7M5M - chains A and D of the 3 polymer chains in the assembly; structure by X-ray diffraction, 3.00 A resolution.

== Chain A ==
Name: Proliferating cell nuclear antigen
Source organism: Homo sapiens
UniProt: P12004 (PCNA_HUMAN); residues 1-259 here = UniProt positions 1-259
Chain sequence (259 residues; each row starts with the number of its first residue):
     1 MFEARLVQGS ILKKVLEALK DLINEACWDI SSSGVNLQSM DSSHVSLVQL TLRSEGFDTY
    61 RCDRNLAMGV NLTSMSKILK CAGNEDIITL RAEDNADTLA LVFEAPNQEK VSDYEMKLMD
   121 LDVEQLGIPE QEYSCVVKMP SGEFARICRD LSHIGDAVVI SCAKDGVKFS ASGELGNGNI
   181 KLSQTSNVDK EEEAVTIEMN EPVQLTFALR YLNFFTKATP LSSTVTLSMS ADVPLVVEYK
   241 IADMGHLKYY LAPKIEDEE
Unresolved in the structure: 256-259
UniProt features mapped onto this chain:
  - DNA-binding region: Arg61 to Lys80
  - modified residue: Lys14 (N6-acetyllysine), Lys77 (N6-acetyllysine), Lys80 (N6-acetyllysine), Tyr211 (Phosphotyrosine), Lys248 (N6-acetyllysine)
  - cross-link (Glycyl lysine isopeptide (Lys-Gly)): Lys164 (interchain with G-Cter in SUMO2), Lys254 (interchain with G-Cter in SUMO2)
  - natural variant: Ser228 (S228I: In ATLD2)
  - mutagenesis: Lys13 (K13R: Inhibits acetylation, recruitment to DNA damage sites, inducible ubiquitination and protein degradation, DNA replication and repair synthesis efficiencies, but homotrimer formation, nuclear ...), Lys14 (K14R: Inhibits acetylation, recruitment to DNA damage sites, inducible ubiquitination and protein degradation, DNA replication and repair synthesis efficiencies, but homotrimer formation, nuclear ...), Lys20 (K20R: Inhibits acetylation, recruitment to DNA damage sites, inducible ubiquitination and protein degradation, DNA replication and repair synthesis efficiencies, but homotrimer formation, nuclear ...), Met40 (M40A: Complete loss of interaction with UHRF2), Ser43 to Val45 (No effect on POLD3-binding. Impairs binding to ALKBH2), Lys77 (K77A: Inhibits recruitment to DNA damage sites, but nuclear localization is similar as the wild-type; in association with A-80 ...), Lys80 (K80A: Inhibits recruitment to DNA damage sites, but nuclear localization is similar as the wild-type; in association with A-77 ...), Gln125 to Ile128 (Strong decrease in POLD3-binding. Impairs binding to ALKBH2), Ile128 (I128A: Complete loss of interaction with UHRF2), Lys164 (K164R: Abolishes ubiquitination. No effect on interaction with SHPRH), Val188 to Lys190 (No effect on POLD3-binding. No effect on ALKBH2-binding), Tyr211 (Y211F: Alters chromatin-associated PCNA stability and its function in DNA replication and repair), 3 further mutagenesis entries in UniProt

== Chain D ==
Name: Peptide mimetic (ACE)RQCSMTCFYHSK(NH2) with linker
Chain sequence (14 residues; row label = number of the first residue in the row):
     1 XRQCSMTCFY HSKX
Unresolved in the structure: 1, 13-14
Modified residues: ACE (acetyl group) at position 1; NH2 (amino group) at position 14
Covalent attachments: N-butane (NBU) linked to Cys4, Cys8

== How chain A and chain D interact ==
Residue-residue contacts (27; chain A residue first):
  Met40(A) with Met6(D), hydrophobic
  His44(A) with Ser5(D); Met6(D), hydrogen bond (backbone-backbone)
  Val45(A) with Gln3(D); Met6(D)
  Gln125(A) with His11(D)
  Leu126(A) with Tyr10(D), hydrophobic
  Gly127(A) with Tyr10(D)
  Ile128(A) with Tyr10(D), hydrophobic
  Pro129(A) with Tyr10(D)
  Gln131(A) with Tyr10(D)
  Asp232(A) with Phe9(D)
  Pro234(A) with Met6(D), hydrophobic; Phe9(D), hydrophobic; Tyr10(D)
  Tyr250(A) with Met6(D), hydrophobic
  Leu251(A) with Met6(D)
  Ala252(A) with Gln3(D), hydrogen bond (backbone-side chain); Cys4(D); Ser5(D)
  Pro253(A) with Gln3(D); Cys4(D), hydrogen bond (backbone-side chain); Phe9(D)
  Lys254(A) with Arg2(D); Gln3(D)
  Ile255(A) with Arg2(D); Cys4(D)
Also at the interface, not in a pair above, chain A (22 interface residues in all): Ser43, Ser46, Leu47, Ala208, Val233
Also at the interface, not in a pair above, chain D (10 interface residues in all): Thr7, Ser12
The authors on this interface:
  - interface residues, chain A: His44(A), Ala252(A), Pro253(A)

== In short ==
The interface between chain A and chain D involves 22 residues on one side and 10 on the other, with 3
hydrogen bonds. Among the polar pairs are Ala252(A)-Gln3(D), Pro253(A)-Cys4(D) and His44(A)-Met6(D).
Covalently linked N-butane: at Cys4(D). From UniProt: 23 mutagenesis sites on chain A. From the paper:
interface residues His44(A), Ala252(A) and Pro253(A).
Chain A is Proliferating cell nuclear antigen (Homo sapiens) and chain D is Peptide mimetic
(ACE)RQCSMTCFYHSK(NH2) with linker; the structure, PCNA bound to peptide mimetic, was determined by X-ray
diffraction (same publication as 7M5L and 7M5N).
